PDB entry 8RPG | X-ray diffraction, 2.00 A resolution | chain A

# Chain A
Name: Alcohol oxidase
Source organism: Streptomyces hiroshimensis
Notes: EC 1.1.3.7
Chain sequence (541 residues; numbered -20 to 520; the number before each row is that of its first residue; numbers below 1 keep their minus sign (Met-20 is residue -20)):
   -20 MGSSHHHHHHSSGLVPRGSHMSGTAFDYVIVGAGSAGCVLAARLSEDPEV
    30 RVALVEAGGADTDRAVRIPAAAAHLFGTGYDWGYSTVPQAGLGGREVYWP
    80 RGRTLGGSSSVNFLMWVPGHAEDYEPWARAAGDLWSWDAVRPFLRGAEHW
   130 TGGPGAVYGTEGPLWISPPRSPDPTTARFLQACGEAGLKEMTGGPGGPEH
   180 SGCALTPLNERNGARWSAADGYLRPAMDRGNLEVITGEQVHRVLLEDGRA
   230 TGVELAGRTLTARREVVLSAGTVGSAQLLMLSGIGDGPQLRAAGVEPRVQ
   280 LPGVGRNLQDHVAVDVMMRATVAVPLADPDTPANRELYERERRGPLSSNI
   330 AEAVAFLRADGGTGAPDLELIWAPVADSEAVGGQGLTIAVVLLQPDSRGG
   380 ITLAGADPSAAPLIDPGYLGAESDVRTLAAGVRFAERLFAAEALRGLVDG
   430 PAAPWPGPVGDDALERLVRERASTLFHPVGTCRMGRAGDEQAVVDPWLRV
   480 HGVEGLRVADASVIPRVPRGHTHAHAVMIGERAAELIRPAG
Unresolved in the structure: -20 to 2
Small-molecule neighbours: FAD (flavin-adenine dinucleotide): Val10, Gly11, Ala12, Gly13, Ser14, Ala15, Val34, Glu35, Ala36, Phe55, Trp61, Pro79, Arg80, Gly81, Arg82, Thr83, Gly85, Gly86, Ser87, Ser88, Val90, Asn91, Phe92, Leu93, Met94, Glu217, Gln218, Val219, Ser248, Ala249, Gly250, Gly253, Leu257, Phe455, His456, Asp489, Ala490, His500, Thr501, His502, Ala503, Ala505
What the authors report for this chain:
  - binding site for triethylene glycol: Phe92, Phe455, His456, His500
  - catalytic residues: His456 (proposed by the authors, not directly observed)

# Summary
Bound to chain A: flavin-adenine dinucleotide. The paper reports the catalytic residue His456; a binding site
for triethylene glycol at Phe92, Phe455 and His456 among others.
Chain A is Alcohol oxidase (Streptomyces hiroshimensis); the structure, Crystal structure of an alcohol
oxidase from Streptomyces hiroshimensis, was determined by X-ray diffraction together with 8RPF from the same
study.
